6CG0 - chains C and J of the 11 polymer chains in the assembly; structure by electron microscopy, 3.17 A resolution.

[Chain C]
Molecule: V(D)J recombination-activating protein 1
Organism: Mus musculus
Notes: EC 3.1.-.-, 2.3.2.27
UniProtKB: P15919 (RAG1_MOUSE); residues 265-1039 here = UniProt positions 265-1039
Chain sequence (775 residues; numbered 265 to 1039; the number before each row is that of its first residue):
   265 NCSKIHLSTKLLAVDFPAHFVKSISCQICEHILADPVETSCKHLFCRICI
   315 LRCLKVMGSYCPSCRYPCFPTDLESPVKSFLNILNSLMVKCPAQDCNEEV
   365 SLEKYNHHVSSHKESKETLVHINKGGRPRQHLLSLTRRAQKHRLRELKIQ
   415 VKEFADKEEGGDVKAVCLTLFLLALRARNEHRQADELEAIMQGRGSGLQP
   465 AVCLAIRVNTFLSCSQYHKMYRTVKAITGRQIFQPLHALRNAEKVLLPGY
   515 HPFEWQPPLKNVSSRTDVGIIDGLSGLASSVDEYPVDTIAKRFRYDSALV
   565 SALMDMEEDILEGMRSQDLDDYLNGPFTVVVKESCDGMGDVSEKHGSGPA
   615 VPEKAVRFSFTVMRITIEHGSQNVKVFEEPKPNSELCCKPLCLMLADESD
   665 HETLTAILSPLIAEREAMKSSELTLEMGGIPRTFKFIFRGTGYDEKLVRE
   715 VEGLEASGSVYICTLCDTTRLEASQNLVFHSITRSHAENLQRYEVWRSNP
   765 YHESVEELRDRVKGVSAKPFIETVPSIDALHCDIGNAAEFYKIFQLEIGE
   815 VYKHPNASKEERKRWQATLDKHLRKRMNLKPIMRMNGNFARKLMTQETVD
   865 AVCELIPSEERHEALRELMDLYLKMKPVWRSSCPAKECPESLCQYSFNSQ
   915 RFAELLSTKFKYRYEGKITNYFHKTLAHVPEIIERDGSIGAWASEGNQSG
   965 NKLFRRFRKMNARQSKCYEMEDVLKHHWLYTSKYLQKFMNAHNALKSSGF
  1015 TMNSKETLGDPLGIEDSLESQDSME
Disordered / not traced: 265-391, 1008-1039
Differences from the reference sequence: conflict Gln962 (Glu in P15919)
Ion coordination: Ca2+: Asp600, Gly601 (shared with 1 residue of chain G); Zn2+: Cys727, Cys730, His937, His942
UniProt features mapped onto this chain:
  - zinc finger: Cys290 to Arg329 (RING-type), Leu351 to Lys380 (RAG1-type)
  - DNA-binding region: Gly389 to Gln456 (NBD)
  - binding site (Zn(2+)): Cys266, His270, Cys290, Cys293, His295, Cys305, His307, Cys310, Cys313, Cys325, Cys328, Cys355, Cys360, His372, His376
  - binding site (a divalent metal cation): Asp600, Asp708
  - site: Trp893 (Essential for DNA hairpin formation, participates in base-stacking interactions near the cleavage site)
  - mutagenesis: His307 (H307A: Displays lower E3 ligase activity and affects the joining step of V(D)J recombination), Cys325 (C325G: Loss of E3 ligase activity and affects the joining step of V(D)J recombination), Arg391 (R391A: Defects in converting nicked products to hairpins; R391L: Impairs DNA-binding and hairpin formation while maintaining some nicking activity), Arg393 (R393A: Impairs DNA-binding and hairpin formation while maintaining some nicking activity), Arg401 (R401A: Allows robust hairpin activity), Arg402 (R402A: Defects in converting nicked products to hairpins), Lys405 (K405A: Reduced hairpin activity), His406 (H406A: Allows robust hairpin activity), Arg407 (R407A: Impairs DNA-binding and reduces hairpin formation without affecting nicking activity), Asn443 (N443A: Impairs DNA-binding; when associated with A-445), His445 (H445A: Impairs DNA-binding; when associated with A-443), Asp546 (D546A: Loss of DNA-binding), 21 further mutagenesis entries in UniProt
From the paper describing this entry:
  - catalytic residues: Asp600, Asp708 (citing earlier work)

[Chain J]
Molecule: 19-nt DNA strand
Sequence (19 nucleotides; numbered -2 to 16; the number before each row is that of its first residue; numbers below 1 keep their minus sign (DC-2 is residue -2)):
    -2 CTGGATCTGGCCTGTCTTA

[How chain C and chain J interact]
Contacting residue pairs (14; chain C residue first):
  Asp708(C) - DA16(J)  phosphate contact
  Glu709(C) - DT15(J)  sugar contact
  Glu709(C) - DA16(J)  hydrogen bond to the phosphate
  Ser721(C) - DT15(J)  hydrogen bond to the sugar
  His795(C) - DA16(J)  phosphate contact
  Lys823(C) - DT12(J)  salt bridge to the phosphate
  Arg848(C) - DA16(J)  base contact
  Arg927(C) - DT14(J)  salt bridge to the phosphate
  Thr933(C) - DT14(J)  phosphate contact
  Thr933(C) - DT15(J)  phosphate contact
  Asn934(C) - DT14(J)  hydrogen bond to the phosphate
  Asn934(C) - DT15(J)  hydrogen bond to the phosphate
  Tyr935(C) - DT15(J)  phosphate contact
  Tyr935(C) - DA16(J)  hydrogen bond to the phosphate
Interface residues without a listed pair, chain C (13 interface residues in all): Lys710, Glu803, Ile932

[Overview]
13 residues of chain C face 4 of chain J across their interface; the contacts include 5 hydrogen bonds and 2
salt bridges. Polar contacts include Ser721(C)-DT15(J), Glu709(C)-DA16(J) and Asn934(C)-DT14(J). The paper
reports catalytic residues Asp600(C) and Asp708(C).
Chain C is V(D)J recombination-activating protein 1 (Mus musculus) and chain J is a 19-nt DNA strand; the
structure, Cryo-EM structure of mouse RAG1/2 HFC complex (3.17 A), was determined by electron microscopy,
deposited together with 5ZDZ, 5ZE0, 5ZE1, 5ZE2, 6CIJ, 6CIK, 6CIL and 6CIM.
